7KSQ - chains A and B of the 18 polymer chains in the assembly; structure by electron microscopy, 2.80 A resolution.

[Chain A]
Protein: Photosystem I P700 chlorophyll a apoprotein A1
Organism: Physcomitrium patens
Notes: EC 1.97.1.12
UniProt: Q8MFA3 (PSAA_PHYPA); residues 17-758 here correspond to UniProt positions 9-750 (UniProt number = residue number - 8)
Chain sequence (742 residues; row label = number of the first residue in the row):
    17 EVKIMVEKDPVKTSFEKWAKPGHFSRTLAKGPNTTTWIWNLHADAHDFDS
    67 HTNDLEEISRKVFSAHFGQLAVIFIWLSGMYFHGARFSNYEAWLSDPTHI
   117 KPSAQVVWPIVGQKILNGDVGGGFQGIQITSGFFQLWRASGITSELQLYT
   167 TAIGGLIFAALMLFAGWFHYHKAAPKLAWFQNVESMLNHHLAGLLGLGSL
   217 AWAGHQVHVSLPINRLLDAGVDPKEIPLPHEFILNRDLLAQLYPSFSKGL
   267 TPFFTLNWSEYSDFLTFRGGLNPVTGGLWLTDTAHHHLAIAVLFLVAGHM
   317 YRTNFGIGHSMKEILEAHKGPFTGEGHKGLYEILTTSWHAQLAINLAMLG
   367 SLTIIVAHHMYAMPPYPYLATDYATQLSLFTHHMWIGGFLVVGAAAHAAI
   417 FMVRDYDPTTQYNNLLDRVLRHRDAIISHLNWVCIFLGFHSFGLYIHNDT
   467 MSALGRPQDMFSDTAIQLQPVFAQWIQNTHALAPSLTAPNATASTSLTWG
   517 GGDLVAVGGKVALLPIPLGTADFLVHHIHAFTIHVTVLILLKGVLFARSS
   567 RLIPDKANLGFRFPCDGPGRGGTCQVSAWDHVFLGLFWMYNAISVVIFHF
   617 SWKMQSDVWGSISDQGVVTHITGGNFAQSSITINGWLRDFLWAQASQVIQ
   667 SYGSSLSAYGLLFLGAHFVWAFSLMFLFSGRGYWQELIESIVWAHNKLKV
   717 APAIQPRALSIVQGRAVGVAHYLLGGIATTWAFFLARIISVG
Ion coordination: 4Fe-4S cluster Fe: C581, C590 (shared with C559(B), C568(B) of chain B)
Residues lining bound ligands:
  - beta-carotene (BCR), molecule 1: I89, W92, L93, G209, L210, L213, G214
  - beta-carotene (BCR), molecule 2: F90, L93, Y97, T167, G170, G171, F174, L213, L216, A217
  - beta-carotene (BCR), molecule 3: L216, L266, F269, F270, L304, A307, V308, L311, V312, H315, I323
  - beta-carotene (BCR), molecule 4: F269, W274, V308
  - beta-carotene (BCR), molecule 5: I349, L350, A356, A359, I360, A414, F417, L432
  - beta-carotene (BCR), molecule 6: A359, A363, M364, S367, V407, A410, A411, A414, V553, L556, L557, V560
  - beta-carotene (BCR), molecule 7: L678, G681, A682, F684, V685, L740, I743, A744, W747
  - beta-carotene (BCR), molecule 8: W700, I704, I707
  - chlorophyll a isomer (CL0): F458, Y461, V541, I544, F547, T548, Y606, N607, S610, V611, F614, I649, W652, L653, L657, A661, I665, F679, H683, W686, Y738, T745, T746, F749
  - chlorophyll a (CLA), molecule 1: V18, K19, I20, W195, N198, S201, H205, T319, N320, F321
  - chlorophyll a (CLA), molecule 2: I20, V22, F79, F83, L177, M178, F180, A181, F184, H185, A189, W195
  - chlorophyll a (CLA), molecule 3: V27, K28, T29, S30, F31, K33, W34, H39, K77, S80, A81, G84, V88, L179, G182, W183, Y186, H187
  - chlorophyll a (CLA), molecule 4: W34, P37, W53, I54, W55, L57, H58
  - chlorophyll a (CLA), molecule 5: W34, P37, H39, F40, L57, H58, A61, H62, F64, H67, K77, A81, G84, Q85, V88
  - chlorophyll a (CLA), molecule 6: T51, I54, W55, I704, I707, V708, H711, V716, P718, I720, P722, R723
  - chlorophyll a (CLA), molecule 7: W55, F684, V685, F688, M691, F692, L725, Q729, A732, V733, A736, H737, L740
  - chlorophyll a (CLA), molecule 8: H58, A59, D60, A61, H62, D63, H355, L358, L362, F405, L406, V408, G409, A412, H413, I416, R420, F577, R578, W595, V598, L602, A736, L740
  - chlorophyll a (CLA), molecule 9: H62, F64, D65, V78, A81, H82, Q85, L86, I89, F90, L93, F174, W354, H355, Q357, L358, N361, L362, L365
  - chlorophyll a (CLA), molecule 10: H62, Q85, V88, I89, W92, L365, I402, F405, L406
  - chlorophyll a (CLA), molecule 11: L71, S75, H82, L193, F196, Q197, V199, M202, L203, H206, L207, L210, L211, M327, L331, Y347, L350, T351, T352, S353, W354, Q357, I360, N361, M364, L365
  - chlorophyll a (CLA), molecule 12: F79, H82, F83, L86, F90, F174, M178, W195, F196, N198, S201, M202, H205, H206, G209, L210
  - chlorophyll a (CLA), molecule 13: I91, W92, S94, G95, M96, F98, H99, F103, Q121, V122, W124, L172
  - chlorophyll a (CLA), molecule 14: W92, M96, H99, A120, Q121, I143, Q144, I145, T146, S147, F149, A674, Y675, L678, W747, L751
  - chlorophyll a (CLA), molecule 15: W92, M96, T146, S147, F149, S394, T397, H398, W401, I402, F405, L678, I743, T746, W747, L751
  - chlorophyll a (CLA), molecule 16: W92, L93, S147, G148, F149, L152, L210, L211, L365, L368, T369, V372, M376, Y382, L395, H398, H399, I402, L406
  - chlorophyll a (CLA), molecule 17: Y97, S156, G157, I158, Q163, T166, T167, G214, A217, W218, G220, H221, H224, V225, P245, H246, I249
  - chlorophyll a (CLA), molecule 18: Q121, V122, V123, W124, I126, V127, Q129, L132, I143, A674, L677, L678
  - chlorophyll a (CLA), molecule 19: L152, A155, S156, L210, L211, G214, S215, W218, Q222, L294, L296, T299, H302, H303, I306, F310, L368, I371, V372, H375, M376, P381, Y382
  - chlorophyll a (CLA), molecule 20: S160, L162, Q163, T166, L244, H246, I249, L250
  - chlorophyll a (CLA), molecule 21: L203, L207, L211, L309, F310, A313, M316, Y317, M327, I330, L331, M364, L432, V435, L557, V560, L561
  - chlorophyll a (CLA), molecule 22: N204, H205, A208, G209, L213, L311, G314, H315, M316, Y317, T319, F321, I323
  - chlorophyll a (CLA), molecule 23: L216, A217, A219, G220, V223, H224, F248, I249, R252, L255, F262, G265, L266, F269, Y277, F280, L281, L304
  - chlorophyll a (CLA), molecule 24: F269, W274, S275, Y277, S278, L281, T282, F283, H301, L304, A305, V308, L309, N506
  - chlorophyll a (CLA), molecule 25: F269, F270, L272
  - chlorophyll a (CLA), molecule 26: T282, F283, G285, L294, D298, T299, H301, H302, A305, I306, L309, H375, M379, P381, T511
  - chlorophyll a (CLA), molecule 27: F283, W491, I492, T495, H496, A499, T503, A504, T511, W515
  - chlorophyll a (CLA), molecule 28: F283, L502, T503, A504, P505, N506
  - chlorophyll a (CLA), molecule 29: V312, A313, H315, M316, R318, I323, G324, H325
  - chlorophyll a (CLA), molecule 30: M316, H325, E329, I330, A333, H334
  - chlorophyll a (CLA), molecule 31: I330, L331, H334, H343, L346, L350, L431, L432, V435
  - chlorophyll a (CLA), molecule 32: A333, H334, K335, G336, P337, F338
  - chlorophyll a (CLA), molecule 33: F338, T339, L431, R434, V435, R437, H438, A441, I442, H445
  - chlorophyll a (CLA), molecule 34: M364, S367, L368, I371, H374, H375, Y377, A378, M379, T511, S512, T514, W515
  - chlorophyll a (CLA), molecule 35: I370, I371, H374, M400, G404, V407, I549, T552, V553, L556, M605, A608, I609, V612
  - chlorophyll a (CLA), molecule 36: H374, Y377, F396, F488, A489, I492, Q493, H496, W515, I532, L534, H542, H545, I549, V612, H615, F616, K619
  - chlorophyll a (CLA), molecule 37: A441, H445, W448
  - chlorophyll a (CLA), molecule 38: I442, H445, L446, W448, V449, A546, I549, H550, V553, L557
  - chlorophyll a (CLA), molecule 39: S444, H445, N447, W448, I451
  - chlorophyll a (CLA), molecule 40: N447, C450, I451, G454, F455, F458, G459, F547, V551, L554, I555, L600, F603, W604
  - chlorophyll a (CLA), molecule 41: W448, I451, F452, F455, H456
  - chlorophyll a (CLA), molecule 42: W448, V449, F452, L453, Q485, P486, V487, F488, A489, D538, F539, H542, H543, A546, H550
  - chlorophyll a (CLA), molecule 43: F455, H456, G459, L460, I462, H463, T466, M467, R472, D475, F477, I482
  - chlorophyll a (CLA), molecule 44: F458, I462, D465, F547, F603, W604, Y606, N607, I649, L653, W686, Y738
  - chlorophyll a (CLA), molecule 45: T466, A469, L470
  - chlorophyll a (CLA), molecule 46: L653, L657, W658, W686
  - chlorophyll a (CLA), molecule 47: Y668, L677, L678, L680, G681, H683, F684, W686, A687, L690
  - chlorophyll a (CLA), molecule 48: F684, A687, F688, L690, M691, F694, S695, Y699, W700, L703
  - chlorophyll a (CLA), molecule 49: I707, A710, H711, L714, V716
  - chlorophyll a (CLA), molecule 50: W709, A710, K713, L714
  - phylloquinone (PQN): W55, M691, F692, S695, G696, R697, W700, I704, R723, A724, L725, S726, G730
  - 4Fe-4S cluster (SF4): C581, G583, P584, T589, C590, I727, R731
Swiss-Prot annotation at these positions:
  - binding site ([4Fe-4S] cluster): C581, C590
  - binding site (chlorophyll a'): H683
  - binding site (chlorophyll a): M691, Y699
  - binding site (phylloquinone): W700

[Chain B]
Protein: Photosystem I P700 chlorophyll a apoprotein A2
Organism: Physcomitrium patens
Notes: EC 1.97.1.12
UniProt: Q8MFA2 (PSAB_PHYPA); numbering as in UniProt (aligned over 3-734)
Chain sequence (732 residues; numbered 3 to 734; the number before each row is that of its first residue):
     3 SRFPKFSRGLSQDPTTRRIWFGIATAHDFESHDDMTEERLYQKIFASHFG
    53 QLAIIFLWTSGNLFHVAWQGNFEAWGQDPLHVRPIAHAIWDPHFGQPAVE
   103 AFTRGGASGPVNIAYSGVYQWWYTIGLRTNQDLYGGSIFLLFVSALFLIA
   153 GWLHLQPKWKPSVSWFKNAESRLNHHLSGLFGVSSLAWTGHLVHVAIPES
   203 RGEHVRWNNLLTALPHPQGLGPFFAGQWNVYAQNPDSNSHLFGTSEGAGT
   253 AILTFLGGFHPQTQSLWLTDMAHHHLAIAVIFIIAGHMYRTNFGIGHSMK
   303 EILEAHTPPGGRLGRGHKGLYDTINNSLHFQLGLALASLGVITSLVAQHM
   353 YSLPPYAFLAQDFTTQAALYTHHQYIAGFIMTGAFAHGAIFFIRDYNPEQ
   403 NKDNVLARMLEHKEAIISHLSWASLFLGFHTLGLYVHNDVMLAFGTPEKQ
   453 ILIEPVFAQWIQSAHGKALYGFDVLLSSADSPAFNAGQTLWLPGWLDAIN
   503 NNSNSLFLTIGPGDFLVHHAIALGLHTTTLILVKGALDARGSKLMPDKKE
   553 FGYSFPCDGPGRGGTCDISAWDAFYLAVFWMLNTIGWVTFYWHWKHITLW
   603 QGNVAQFNESSTYLMGWLRDYLWLNSSQLINGYNPFGMNSLSVWAWMFLF
   653 GHLVWATGFMFLISWRGYWQELIETLAWAHERTPLANLVRWKDKPVALSI
   703 VQARLVGLAHFSVGYIFTYAAFLIASTSGKFG
Ion coordination: 4Fe-4S cluster Fe: C559, C568 (shared with C581(A), C590(A) of chain A)
Residues lining bound ligands:
  - beta-carotene (BCR), molecule 1: G52, I56, L59, L150
  - beta-carotene (BCR), molecule 2: L54, I57, F58, F149, G181, L182, V185, S186, L188
  - beta-carotene (BCR), molecule 3: F58, T61, L65, W123, W124, I127, L129, G138, F141, L142, W209, L212, L213
  - beta-carotene (BCR), molecule 4: L188, L222, F225, F226, L278, V282, I285, I286, H289, I297
  - beta-carotene (BCR), molecule 5: F225, W230, V282, I286
  - beta-carotene (BCR), molecule 6: F332, G335, L336, A339, V343, M383, A386, F387, G390, F393, F394, L408, A538
  - beta-carotene (BCR), molecule 7: F387, L408, M411, V535, L539
  - beta-carotene (BCR), molecule 8: V645, W648, M649, F652, W671, L674, I675, L678, F719
  - beta-carotene (BCR), molecule 9: T685, P686, L687, A688
  - chlorophyll a isomer (CL0): L620, L624, W625, W657
  - chlorophyll a (CLA), molecule 1: F5, K7, F8, G24, I25, A28, H29, F31, H34, K45, S49, Q53, I56
  - chlorophyll a (CLA), molecule 2: T18, I21, W22, I675, L678, A679, H682, V691, R692, W693, K694, D695, P697, V698, L700
  - chlorophyll a (CLA), molecule 3: I21, W22, I25
  - chlorophyll a (CLA), molecule 4: W22, F652, L655, V656, T659, M662, F663, L700, L707, V708, A711, H712, V715
  - chlorophyll a (CLA), molecule 5: I25, A26, T27, A28, H29, D30, E32, H331, L334, L338, F381, I382, T384, G385, A388, H389, I392, R396, Y555, S556, W573, F576, A711
  - chlorophyll a (CLA), molecule 6: H29, F31, E32, Y43, I46, S49, H50, Q53, L54, I57, F168, R174, H178, L182, F183, L330, H331, Q333, L334, A337, L338, L341
  - chlorophyll a (CLA), molecule 7: H29, Q53, I56, I57, W60, L338, L341, I378, F381, I382
  - chlorophyll a (CLA), molecule 8: F47, F51, L148, F149, I151, A152, L155, H156, K160, W161, P163, W167
  - chlorophyll a (CLA), molecule 9: F47, H50, F51, L54, W123, W167, F168, N170, S173, R174, H177, H178, G181, L182, F183, L341, I344, Y358
  - chlorophyll a (CLA), molecule 10: I56, L59, W60, S62, G63, F66, H67, W70, Q71, H89, A90, I91, W92, L143
  - chlorophyll a (CLA), molecule 11: I57, F58, W60, T61, S118, G119, V120, W123, V185, S186, A189, L341, I344, T345, V348, M352, Y358, L371, H374, H375, I378, I382
  - chlorophyll a (CLA), molecule 12: W60, G63, N64, H67, V68, A88, H89, N114, I115, A116, Y117, S118, V120, V645, W646, M649, F719
  - chlorophyll a (CLA), molecule 13: W60, N64, Y117, S118, V120, A370, L371, T373, H374, Y377, I378, F381, W646, M649, I718, F719, Y721, A722, L725, I726
  - chlorophyll a (CLA), molecule 14: H89, A90, I91, W92, D93, P94, H95, F96, F104, N114, S644, V645, W648
  - chlorophyll a (CLA), molecule 15: W123, T126, I127, L182, F183, S186, S187, W190, L194, L270, M273, H276, H277, I280, I344, L347, V348, H351, M352, P357, Y358
  - chlorophyll a (CLA), molecule 16: I127, G128, L129, D134, G137, G138, F141, S186, A189, W190, G192, H193, H196, V197, V207, R208, W209, L212
  - chlorophyll a (CLA), molecule 17: W167, N170, S173, H177, T293, N294, F295
  - chlorophyll a (CLA), molecule 18: A171, R174, L175, H178, L179, F183, M301, L305, Y323, I326, N327, L336, A337, S340, I344
  - chlorophyll a (CLA), molecule 19: L175, L179, F183, F284, A287, M290, Y291, M301, I304, L305
  - chlorophyll a (CLA), molecule 20: N176, H177, S180, G181, V185, I285, G288, H289, M290, Y291, T293, F295, I297
  - chlorophyll a (CLA), molecule 21: L188, A189, T191, G192, V195, H196, L212, L213, T214, A215, L216, P217, H218, G221, L222, F225, Y233, I254, L255, L278
  - chlorophyll a (CLA), molecule 22: F225, W230, N231, Y233, A234, L255, F257, H275, L278, A279, V282, I283, L492
  - chlorophyll a (CLA), molecule 23: T256, F257, G259, G260, L268, D272, M273, H275, H276, A279, I280, I283, H351, L355, P357, W493, W497
  - chlorophyll a (CLA), molecule 24: I286, A287, H289, M290, I297, G298, H299
  - chlorophyll a (CLA), molecule 25: M290, H299, E303, I304, A307, H308
  - chlorophyll a (CLA), molecule 26: I304, L305, H308, L315, H319, L322, I326, F332, V407, L408, M411
  - chlorophyll a (CLA), molecule 27: A307, H308, T309, P310, P311, R314, L315, H319
  - chlorophyll a (CLA), molecule 28: R314, L315, V407, R410, M411, E413, H414, A417, I418, H421
  - chlorophyll a (CLA), molecule 29: L336, A339, S340, V343, I344, L347, Q350, H351, Y353, S354, L355, L508, F509
  - chlorophyll a (CLA), molecule 30: V343, S346, L347, Q350, Q376, M383, F387, L527, T530, T531, L534, M583, T586, I587
  - chlorophyll a (CLA), molecule 31: Q350, Y353, Y372, Q376, F459, A460, I463, Q464, H467, F509, L510, I512, H520, I523, L527, V590, Y593, W594, K597, H598
  - chlorophyll a (CLA), molecule 32: Y377, T433, L434, Y437, V519, A522, L525, N585, G588, W589, F592, L616, W619, L620, L624, S628, I632, F650, H654, W657, F713, Y717, T720, Y721, F724
  - chlorophyll a (CLA), molecule 33: A417, H421, W424
  - chlorophyll a (CLA), molecule 34: I418, H421, L422, W424, A425, I523, A524, L527, H528, T531
  - chlorophyll a (CLA), molecule 35: S420, S423, W424, L427, F431
  - chlorophyll a (CLA), molecule 36: S423, S426, L427, G430, F431, L434, L525, T529, L532, I533, L578, F581, W582
  - chlorophyll a (CLA), molecule 37: W424, L427, F428, F431, H432
  - chlorophyll a (CLA), molecule 38: W424, F428, L429, I455, E456, P457, V458, F459, A460, Q461, I512, D516, F517, H520, H521, A524, H528
  - chlorophyll a (CLA), molecule 39: F431, G435, L436, V438, H439, V442, M443, F446, K451, I453
  - chlorophyll a (CLA), molecule 40: L434, V438, D441, L525, F581, W582, N585, W589, L616, L620, L624, W657, F713, Y717
  - chlorophyll a (CLA), molecule 41: V458, F459, W462, F474
  - chlorophyll a (CLA), molecule 42: W462, I463, A466, H467, L477, L478, A485, W493, L494, W497, F509
  - chlorophyll a (CLA), molecule 43: L477, P484, A485, A488, G489, L492, W493
  - chlorophyll a (CLA), molecule 44: W648, L651, F652, H654, L655, W657, A658, F661
  - chlorophyll a (CLA), molecule 45: L655, A658, T659, F661, M662, I665, S666, Y670, W671, L674
  - chlorophyll a (CLA), molecule 46: L678, A681, H682, T685, A688, V691
  - chlorophyll a (CLA), molecule 47: W680, A681, R684, T685, P686
  - chlorophyll a (CLA), molecule 48: P686, L687, A688
  - phylloquinone (PQN): W22, I25, M662, F663, S666, W667, R668, W671, I675, A699, L700, A705
  - 4Fe-4S cluster (SF4): C559, G561, P562, C568, W667, I702, R706
Swiss-Prot annotation at these positions:
  - binding site ([4Fe-4S] cluster): C559, C568
  - binding site (chlorophyll a): H654, M662, Y670
  - binding site (phylloquinone): W671

[How chain A and chain B interact]
Contacting residue pairs (162):
  V127(A) - F446(B)
  V127(A) - K451(B)  hydrogen bond (backbone-side chain)
  G128(A) - F446(B)
  Q129(A) - F446(B)
  I131(A) - F446(B)  hydrophobic
  I131(A) - G447(B)
  D440(A) - T677(B)
  A441(A) - W680(B)  hydrophobic
  I443(A) - L674(B)  hydrophobic
  S444(A) - T677(B)
  S444(A) - W680(B)
  S444(A) - A681(B)
  N447(A) - L674(B)
  N447(A) - L678(B)
  F458(A) - L655(B)  hydrophobic
  D465(A) - Y635(B)  hydrogen bond
  D465(A) - W648(B)
  D465(A) - L651(B)
  T466(A) - W648(B)
  S468(A) - Y635(B)
  S468(A) - M640(B)
  A469(A) - Y635(B)  hydrophobic
  A469(A) - M640(B)
  A469(A) - S644(B)  hydrogen bond (backbone-side chain)
  A469(A) - W648(B)
  L470(A) - H95(B)
  L470(A) - F96(B)  hydrophobic
  L470(A) - G97(B)  hydrogen bond (backbone-backbone)
  L470(A) - A100(B)
  G471(A) - P99(B)
  G471(A) - M640(B)
  R472(A) - H95(B)  hydrogen bond (side chain-backbone)
  R472(A) - G97(B)
  L554(A) - Y670(B)
  I555(A) - Y670(B)
  K558(A) - Y670(B)  hydrogen bond (side chain-backbone)
  K558(A) - E673(B)  salt bridge
  K558(A) - L674(B)
  F562(A) - T677(B)
  S566(A) - E673(B)  hydrogen bond
  R567(A) - E676(B)
  R567(A) - W680(B)
  L568(A) - Q672(B)
  L568(A) - E676(B)  hydrogen bond (backbone-side chain)
  K572(A) - E673(B)  salt bridge
  C581(A) - P562(B)  hydrophobic
  D582(A) - P562(B)
  G583(A) - P562(B)
  P584(A) - C559(B)  hydrophobic
  P584(A) - G561(B)
  R586(A) - R668(B)  hydrogen bond (backbone-side chain)
  G587(A) - R668(B)  hydrogen bond (backbone-side chain)
  G588(A) - R668(B)  hydrogen bond (backbone-side chain)
  G588(A) - I702(B)
  C590(A) - W667(B)
  C590(A) - R668(B)  hydrogen bond (backbone-backbone)
  C590(A) - G669(B)  hydrogen bond (backbone-backbone)
  C590(A) - Y670(B)
  C590(A) - I702(B)  hydrophobic
  Q591(A) - I665(B)  hydrogen bond (side chain-backbone)
  Q591(A) - S666(B)
  Q591(A) - W667(B)  hydrogen bond (side chain-backbone)
  Q591(A) - Y670(B)  hydrogen bond (backbone-backbone)
  V592(A) - G669(B)
  V592(A) - E673(B)
  H597(A) - Y670(B)
  H597(A) - E673(B)  salt bridge
  F599(A) - I665(B)  hydrophobic
  L600(A) - S666(B)
  F603(A) - I665(B)  hydrophobic
  Q644(A) - P637(B)
  S645(A) - P637(B)
  I649(A) - L651(B)  hydrophobic
  N650(A) - I632(B)  hydrogen bond (side chain-backbone)
  N650(A) - Y635(B)  hydrogen bond (side chain-backbone)
  N650(A) - L651(B)
  L653(A) - F650(B)  hydrophobic
  L653(A) - L651(B)  hydrophobic
  R654(A) - I632(B)  hydrogen bond (side chain-backbone)
  R654(A) - N633(B)
  R654(A) - Y635(B)  hydrogen bond (side chain-backbone)
  R654(A) - N636(B)  hydrogen bond
  R654(A) - P637(B)
  W658(A) - W625(B)  hydrogen bond (side chain-backbone)
  W658(A) - S628(B)
  W658(A) - S629(B)
  W658(A) - I632(B)  hydrophobic
  S662(A) - W625(B)
  V664(A) - M617(B)
  I665(A) - M617(B)
  I665(A) - L620(B)  hydrophobic
  I665(A) - R621(B)  hydrogen bond (backbone-side chain)
  I665(A) - W625(B)  hydrophobic
  Y668(A) - D441(B)
  Y668(A) - L444(B)
  Y668(A) - A445(B)
  Y668(A) - M617(B)  hydrophobic
  G669(A) - L444(B)  hydrogen bond (backbone-backbone)
  G669(A) - A445(B)  hydrogen bond (backbone-backbone)
  G669(A) - G447(B)
  S673(A) - A445(B)  hydrogen bond (side chain-backbone)
  G676(A) - M617(B)
  L677(A) - D441(B)
  L677(A) - V442(B)  hydrophobic
  L677(A) - A445(B)  hydrophobic
  F679(A) - L620(B)  hydrophobic
  L680(A) - D441(B)
  L680(A) - L616(B)
  L680(A) - M617(B)
  L680(A) - L620(B)  hydrophobic
  F684(A) - L434(B)  hydrophobic
  W686(A) - W657(B)  hydrophobic
  W686(A) - F661(B)  hydrophobic
  L690(A) - F661(B)  hydrophobic
  L693(A) - L664(B)
  L693(A) - I665(B)  hydrophobic
  F694(A) - D569(B)
  F694(A) - Y577(B)  hydrogen bond (backbone-side chain)
  F694(A) - F581(B)  hydrophobic
  F694(A) - F661(B)  hydrophobic
  F694(A) - L664(B)  hydrophobic
  F694(A) - I665(B)  hydrophobic
  F694(A) - F713(B)  hydrophobic
  S695(A) - D569(B)
  S695(A) - L578(B)
  S695(A) - W667(B)
  G696(A) - C568(B)
  G696(A) - D569(B)  hydrogen bond (backbone-side chain)
  R697(A) - R564(B)
  R697(A) - G565(B)  hydrogen bond (side chain-backbone)
  R697(A) - G566(B)  hydrogen bond (side chain-backbone)
  R697(A) - C568(B)  hydrogen bond (backbone-backbone)
  G698(A) - L546(B)
  G698(A) - G566(B)
  G698(A) - T567(B)
  G698(A) - C568(B)  hydrogen bond (backbone-backbone)
  Y699(A) - I533(B)
  Y699(A) - K536(B)  hydrogen bond (backbone-side chain)
  Y699(A) - C568(B)  hydrogen bond (backbone-backbone)
  Y699(A) - D569(B)  hydrogen bond (backbone-backbone)
  Y699(A) - L578(B)  hydrophobic
  Q701(A) - L546(B)
  E702(A) - K536(B)  salt bridge
  E702(A) - D540(B)
  E702(A) - S544(B)  hydrogen bond
  E702(A) - K550(B)
  E702(A) - I570(B)
  L703(A) - I419(B)  hydrophobic
  L703(A) - K536(B)
  E705(A) - S544(B)
  E705(A) - K545(B)  hydrogen bond (side chain-backbone)
  E705(A) - L546(B)  hydrogen bond (side chain-backbone)
  S706(A) - I419(B)
  S706(A) - S420(B)
  I707(A) - S423(B)
  W709(A) - E416(B)
  W709(A) - A417(B)  hydrophobic
  A710(A) - S420(B)
  I727(A) - G566(B)
  I727(A) - C568(B)  hydrophobic
  R731(A) - W667(B)
  Y738(A) - F661(B)
Interface residues without a listed pair, chain A (83 interface residues in all): L132, H445, T589, A661, Q666, S670
Interface residues without a listed pair, chain B (81 interface residues in all): D93, L532, P558, Y615, A647, S701

[Summary]
83 residues of chain A face 81 of chain B across their interface, with 38 hydrogen bonds and 4 salt bridges.
Among the polar pairs are K558(A)-E673(B), K572(A)-E673(B) and H597(A)-E673(B).
Here chain A is Photosystem I P700 chlorophyll a apoprotein A1 and chain B is Photosystem I P700 chlorophyll a
apoprotein A2, both from Physcomitrium patens. Entry 7KSQ (The Structure of the moss PSI-LHCI reveals the
evolution of the LHCI antenna) was determined by electron microscopy together with 7KU5 and 7KUX from the same
study.
